PDB entry 1BK0 | X-ray diffraction, 1.30 A resolution | chain A

[Chain A]
Protein: Isopenicillin N synthase
From: Emericella nidulans
UniProtKB: P05326 (IPNS_EMENI); residues 1-331 here = UniProt positions 1-331
Chain sequence (331 residues; row label = number of the first residue in the row):
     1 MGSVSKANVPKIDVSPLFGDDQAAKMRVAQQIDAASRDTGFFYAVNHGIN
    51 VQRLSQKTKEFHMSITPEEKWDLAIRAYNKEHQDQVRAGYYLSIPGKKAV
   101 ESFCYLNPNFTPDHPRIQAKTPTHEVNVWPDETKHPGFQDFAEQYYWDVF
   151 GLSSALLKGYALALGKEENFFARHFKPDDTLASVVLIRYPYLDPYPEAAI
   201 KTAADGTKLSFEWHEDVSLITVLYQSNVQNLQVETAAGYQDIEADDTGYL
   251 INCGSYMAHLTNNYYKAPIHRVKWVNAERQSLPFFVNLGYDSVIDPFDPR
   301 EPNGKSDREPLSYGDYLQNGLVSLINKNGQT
Unresolved in the structure: 1-2
Ion coordination: Fe ion: H214, D216, H270 (together with L-D-(a-aminoadipoyl)-L-cysteinyl-D-valine)
Small-molecule neighbours: L-D-(a-aminoadipoyl)-L-cysteinyl-D-valine (ACV): R87, Y91, C104, S183, V185, I187, Y189, F211, H214, D216, L223, Q225, L231, V272, S281, P283, F285, L321, L324, T331

[Overview]
Ligands of chain A: L-D-(a-aminoadipoyl)-L-cysteinyl-D-valine. The Fe ion site is built by H214, D216 and
H270.
Chain A is Isopenicillin N synthase (Emericella nidulans); the structure, Isopenicillin N synthase from
aspergillus nidulans (acv-Fe complex), was determined by X-ray diffraction, deposited together with 1BLZ.
